Entry 7NKP (electron microscopy, 4.06 A resolution (low resolution: residue-level contacts below are approximate; hydrogen-bond / salt-bridge calls are withheld)); this record covers chains S and a of the 14 polymer chains in the assembly.

Chain S:
Molecule: ATP synthase subunit c
Source organism: Mycolicibacterium smegmatis (strain ATCC 700084 / mc(2)155)
UniProt: A0R205 (A0R205_MYCS2); numbering as in UniProt (aligned over 1-86)
Amino-acid sequence (86 residues; each row starts with the number of its first residue):
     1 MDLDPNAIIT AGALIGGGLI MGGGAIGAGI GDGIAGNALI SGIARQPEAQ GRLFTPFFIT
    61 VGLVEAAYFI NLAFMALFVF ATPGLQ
Disordered / not traced: 1

Chain a:
Molecule: ATP synthase subunit a
Source organism: Mycolicibacterium smegmatis (strain ATCC 700084 / mc(2)155)
UniProt: A0R206 (A0R206_MYCS2); residues 1-252 here = UniProt positions 1-252
Amino-acid sequence (252 residues; row label = number of the first residue in the row):
     1 MLAAEEGGAA IHVGHHTLVF ELFGMTFNGD TILATAVTAV IVIALAFYLR AKVTSTGVPS
    61 GVQLFWEALT IQMRQQIEGS IGMKIAPFVL PLSVTIFVFI LISNWLAVLP LQYGGADGAA
   121 AELYKAPASD INFVLALALF VFVCYHAAGI WRRGIVGHPI KVVKGHVAFL APINIVEELA
   181 KPISLALRLF GNIFAGGILV ALIAMFPWYI QWFPNAVWKT FDLFVGLIQA FIFSLLTILY
   241 FSQSMELDHE DH
Disordered / not traced: 1-9, 248-252

Interface between chain S and chain a:
Pairs across the interface (8):
  Phe58(S) with His166(a); Val167(a); Phe169(a)
  Val61(S) with Leu170(a)
  Gly62(S) with Phe169(a); Leu170(a)
  Glu65(S) with Ile173(a)
  Phe69(S) with Ile173(a)
Other interface residues (no listed pair), chain a (6 interface residues in all): Pro172

Summary:
5 residues of chain S and 6 residues of chain a are in contact.
Chain S is ATP synthase subunit c and chain a is ATP synthase subunit a, both from Mycolicibacterium smegmatis
(strain ATCC 700084 / mc(2)155); the structure, Mycobacterium smegmatis ATP synthase Fo state 2, was
determined by electron microscopy (same publication as 7NJK, 7NJL, 7NJM, 7NJN, 7NJO, 7NJP and 20 further
entries).
